1FI4 - chain A; structure by X-ray diffraction, 2.27 A resolution.

[Chain A]
Name: Mevalonate 5-diphosphate decarboxylase
From: Saccharomyces cerevisiae
Notes: EC 4.1.1.33; engineered mutation(s): M1(MSE), M89(MSE), M169(MSE), M179(MSE), M192(MSE), M212(MSE), M237(MSE), M254(MSE), M255(MSE), M274(MSE)
UniProtKB: P32377 (ERG19_YEAST); residues 1-396 here = UniProt positions 1-396
Chain sequence (416 residues; numbered -19 to 396; the number before each row is that of its first residue; numbers below 1 keep their minus sign (Met-19 is residue -19)):
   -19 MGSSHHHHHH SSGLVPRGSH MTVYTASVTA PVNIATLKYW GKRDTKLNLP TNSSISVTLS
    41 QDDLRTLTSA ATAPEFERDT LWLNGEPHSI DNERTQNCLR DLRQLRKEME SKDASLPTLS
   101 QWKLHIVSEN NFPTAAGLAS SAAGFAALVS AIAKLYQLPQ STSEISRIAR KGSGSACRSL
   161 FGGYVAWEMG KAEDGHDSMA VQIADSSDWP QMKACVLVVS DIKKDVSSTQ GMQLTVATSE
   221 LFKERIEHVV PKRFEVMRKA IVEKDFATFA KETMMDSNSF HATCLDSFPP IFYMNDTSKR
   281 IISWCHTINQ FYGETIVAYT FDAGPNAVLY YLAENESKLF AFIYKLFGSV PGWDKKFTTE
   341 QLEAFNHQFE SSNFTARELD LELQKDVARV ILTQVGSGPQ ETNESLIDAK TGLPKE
Disordered / not traced: -19 to 2, 394-396
Modified / non-standard residues: Mse1 (selenomethionine); Mse89, Mse169, Mse179, Mse192, Mse212, Mse237, Mse254, Mse255, Mse274 (selenomethionine; parent Met)
Sequence notes: modified residue (1, 89, 169, 179, 192, 212, 237, 254-255, 274)
UniProt features mapped onto this chain:
  - binding site ((R)-5-diphosphomevalonate): Tyr19 to Lys22, Arg74, Ser153 to Arg158, Thr209

[Overview]
From UniProt: 12 (R)-5-diphosphomevalonate-binding residues.
Chain A is Mevalonate 5-diphosphate decarboxylase (Saccharomyces cerevisiae); the structure, The X-ray crystal
structure of mevalonate 5-diphosphate decarboxylase at 2.3 angstrom resolution, was determined by X-ray
diffraction together with 1I9A from the same study.
